3LWV - chains A and D of the 5 polymer chains in the assembly; structure by X-ray diffraction, 2.50 A resolution.

[Chain A]
Molecule: Probable tRNA pseudouridine synthase B
From: Pyrococcus furiosus
Notes: EC 5.4.99.25
UniProt: Q7LWY0 (TRUB_PYRFU); residues 4-343 here correspond to UniProt positions 1-340 (UniProt number = residue number - 3)
Chain sequence (340 residues; row label = number of the first residue in the row):
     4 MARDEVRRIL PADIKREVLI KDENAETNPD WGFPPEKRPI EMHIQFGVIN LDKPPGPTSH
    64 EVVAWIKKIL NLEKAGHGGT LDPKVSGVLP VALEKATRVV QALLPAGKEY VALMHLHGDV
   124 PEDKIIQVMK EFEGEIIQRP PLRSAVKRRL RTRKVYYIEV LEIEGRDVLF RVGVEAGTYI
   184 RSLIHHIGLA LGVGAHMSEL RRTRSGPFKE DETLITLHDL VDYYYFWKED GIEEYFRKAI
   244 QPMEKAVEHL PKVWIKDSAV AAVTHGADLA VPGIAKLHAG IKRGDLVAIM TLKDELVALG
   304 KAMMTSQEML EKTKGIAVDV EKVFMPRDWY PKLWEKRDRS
Not modelled in the structure: 4-10, 143-152, 338-343
Swiss-Prot annotation at these positions:
  - active site: Asp85 (Nucleophile)
What the authors report for this chain:
  - conformationally variable residues: Tyr182
  - catalytic residues: Asp85 (by similarity / conservation)
  - mutagenesis - D85E, Y182H, Y182S, R184E: abolished catalytic activity
  - mutagenesis - Y113F, Y113H, Y113L: decreased catalytic activity

[Chain D]
Molecule: H/aca RNA
Sequence (58 nucleotides; each row starts with the number of its first residue):
     1 GGGCCACGGA AACCGCGCGC GGUGAUCAAU GAGCCGCGUU CGCUCCCGUG GCCCACAA

[Chain A / chain D interface]
Pairs across the interface (68; chain A residue first):
  Gly59(A) with C18(D), sugar contact
  Pro60(A) with C18(D), sugar contact
  Thr61(A) with U40(D), hydrogen bond to the base
  His63(A) with U40(D), hydrogen bond to the sugar; C41(D), base contact
  Glu64(A) with G17(D), hydrogen bond to the base; C18(D), base contact; U39(D), hydrogen bond to the sugar; U40(D), sugar contact
  Val66(A) with C41(D), sugar contact
  Lys70(A) with C41(D), phosphate contact; G42(D), salt bridge to the phosphate
  Lys77(A) with C43(D), salt bridge to the phosphate
  Ala78(A) with C41(D), hydrogen bond to the sugar; G42(D), phosphate contact
  Gly79(A) with C41(D), base contact; G42(D), sugar contact
  His80(A) with C41(D), hydrogen bond to the base
  Thr100(A) with G42(D), phosphate contact
  Arg101(A) with C5(D), salt bridge to the phosphate; A6(D), salt bridge to the phosphate; C43(D), phosphate contact; U44(D), phosphate contact
  Gln104(A) with C43(D), hydrogen bond to the phosphate; U44(D), hydrogen bond to the phosphate
  Lys259(A) with A57(D), sugar contact; A58(D), phosphate contact
  Ser261(A) with A57(D), hydrogen bond to the sugar; A58(D), hydrogen bond to the phosphate
  Ala262(A) with A57(D), sugar contact
  Ala265(A) with A55(D), sugar contact; A57(D), base contact
  Thr267(A) with C4(D), sugar contact
  His268(A) with G3(D), hydrogen bond to the base; C52(D), sugar contact; C53(D), sugar contact; A55(D), hydrogen bond to the base
  Gly269(A) with G3(D), hydrogen bond to the sugar; C4(D), sugar contact; A55(D), base contact
  Ala270(A) with A55(D), base contact; A57(D), base contact
  Asp271(A) with A57(D), hydrogen bond to the base
  Leu272(A) with A57(D), base contact
  Ala273(A) with C56(D), base contact; A57(D), hydrogen bond to the base
  Pro275(A) with C56(D), sugar contact; A57(D), sugar contact
  Gly276(A) with A57(D), hydrogen bond to the base
  Lys317(A) with C56(D), hydrogen bond to the sugar
  Gly318(A) with C56(D), hydrogen bond to the base
  Ile319(A) with C56(D), base contact
  Val323(A) with C4(D), phosphate contact
  Glu324(A) with C4(D), phosphate contact; C5(D), phosphate contact
  Lys325(A) with C5(D), phosphate contact; U44(D), salt bridge to the phosphate; C45(D), salt bridge to the phosphate
  Val326(A) with C4(D), sugar contact; C5(D), hydrogen bond to the phosphate
  Arg330(A) with C4(D), hydrogen bond to the base; C52(D), hydrogen bond to the base
  Lys335(A) with C53(D), salt bridge to the phosphate
  Leu336(A) with A58(D), base contact
  Trp337(A) with C53(D), phosphate contact; C54(D), hydrogen bond to the phosphate; A55(D), sugar contact; A58(D), base contact
Interface residues without a listed pair, chain A (40 interface residues in all): Val103, Val266
Interface residues without a listed pair, chain D (22 interface residues in all): C7, G51

[Summary]
Chain A and chain D form an interface of 40 and 22 residues respectively, with 22 hydrogen bonds and 7 salt
bridges. Among the polar pairs are Thr61(A)-U40(D), Glu64(A)-G17(D) and His80(A)-C41(D). The paper reports the
catalytic residue Asp85(A); D85E, Y182H and Y182S of chain A, among others, abolish catalytic activity; 7
substitutions were tested in all.
Here chain A is Probable tRNA pseudouridine synthase B (Pyrococcus furiosus) and chain D is H/aca RNA. Entry
3LWV (Structure of H/ACA RNP bound to a substrate RNA containing 2'-deoxyuridine) was determined by X-ray
diffraction (same publication as 3LWQ and 3LWR).
